PDB entry 1FSK | X-ray diffraction, 2.90 A resolution | chains A and C of the 3 polymer chains in the assembly

# Chain A
Name: Major pollen allergen bet V 1-A
Organism: Betula pendula
UniProt: P15494 (BEV1A_BETVE); numbering as in UniProt (aligned over 1-159)
Chain sequence (159 residues; row label = number of the first residue in the row):
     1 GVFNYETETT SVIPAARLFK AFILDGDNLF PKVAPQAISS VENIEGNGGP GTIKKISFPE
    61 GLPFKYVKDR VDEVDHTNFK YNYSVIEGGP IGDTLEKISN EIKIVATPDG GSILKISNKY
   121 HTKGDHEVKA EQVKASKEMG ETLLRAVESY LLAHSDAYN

# Chain C
Name: Antibody heavy chain fab
Organism: Mus musculus
Notes: antibody fragment or engineered binder
Chain sequence (220 residues; numbered 1 to 220; the number before each row is that of its first residue):
     1 QVQLQQPGTE LVRPGASVIL SCKASGYTFT SYWINWVKQR PGQGLEWVGN IFPSDSYTNY
    61 NQKFKDKATL TVDKSSSTAY MQVNSPTSED SAVYYCTRGA RDTWFAYWGQ GTLVTVSVAK
   121 TTPPSVFPLA PGSAAQTNSM VTLGCLVKGY FPEPVTVTWN SGSLSSGVHT FPAVLQSDLY
   181 TLSSSVTVPS STWPSETVTC NVAHPASSTK VDKKIVPRDC
Cystine bridges: C22-C96, C145-C200

# Interface between chain A and chain C
Pairs across the interface (31):
  E42(A) with R101(C), salt bridge
  N43(A) with R101(C); D102(C), hydrogen bond (backbone-backbone)
  I44(A) with Y32(C); A100(C); R101(C), hydrogen bond (backbone-backbone)
  E45(A) with Y32(C); W33(C), hydrogen bond (side chain-backbone); R98(C); G99(C), hydrogen bond (side chain-backbone); A100(C); W104(C)
  G46(A) with A100(C), hydrogen bond (backbone-backbone); D102(C), hydrogen bond (backbone-backbone); T103(C), hydrogen bond (backbone-backbone); W104(C)
  N47(A) with D102(C); T103(C); W104(C)
  P50(A) with W104(C)
  G51(A) with W33(C), hydrogen bond (backbone-side chain); W104(C)
  T52(A) with W104(C)
  I53(A) with W33(C); F52(C), hydrophobic
  R70(A) with F52(C); D55(C), salt bridge; Y57(C)
  D72(A) with Y57(C)
  E87(A) with S31(C)
  K97(A) with D55(C), salt bridge
Also at the interface, not in a pair above, chain A (15 interface residues in all): I86

# In short
Chain A and chain C form an interface of 15 and 13 residues respectively; the contacts include 8 hydrogen
bonds and 3 salt bridges. Polar contacts include E42(A)-R101(C), R70(A)-D55(C) and K97(A)-D55(C).
Here chain A is Major pollen allergen bet V 1-A (Betula pendula) and chain C is Antibody heavy chain fab (Mus
musculus). Entry 1FSK (Complex formation between a fab fragment of a monoclonal IGG antibody and the major
allergen from ...) was determined by X-ray diffraction.
